6A5Q - chains B and E of the 4 polymer chains in the assembly; structure by X-ray diffraction, 2.00 A resolution.

[Chain B]
Molecule: 14-3-3 protein beta/alpha
Source organism: Homo sapiens
Reference sequence: P31946 (1433B_HUMAN); residues 1-246 here = UniProt positions 1-246
Amino-acid sequence (250 residues; each row starts with the number of its first residue; numbers below 1 keep their minus sign (Gly-3 is residue -3)):
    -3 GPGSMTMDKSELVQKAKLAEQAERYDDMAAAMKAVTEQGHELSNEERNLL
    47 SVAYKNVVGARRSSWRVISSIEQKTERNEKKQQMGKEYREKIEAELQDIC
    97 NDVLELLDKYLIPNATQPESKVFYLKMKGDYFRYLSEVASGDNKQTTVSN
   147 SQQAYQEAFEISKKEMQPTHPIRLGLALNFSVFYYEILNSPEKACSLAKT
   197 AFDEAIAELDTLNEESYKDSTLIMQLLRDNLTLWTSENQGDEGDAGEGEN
Not modelled in the structure: -3 to 2, 235-246
Construct notes: expression tag (-3 to 0)
Swiss-Prot annotation at these positions:
  - site (Interaction with phosphoserine on interacting protein): Arg58, Arg129
  - modified residue: Met1 (N-acetylmethionine), Thr2 (N-acetylthreonine), Lys5 (N6-acetyllysine), Lys51 (N6-acetyllysine), Ser60 (Phosphoserine), Lys70 (N6-acetyllysine), Tyr84 (3'-nitrotyrosine), Tyr106 (3'-nitrotyrosine), Lys117 (N6-acetyllysine), Ser186 (Phosphoserine), Ser232 (Phosphoserine)
  - cross-link: Lys51 (Glycyl lysine isopeptide (Lys-Gly) (interchain with G-Cter in SUMO2))
  - natural variant: Val99 (V99I: Found in a renal cell carcinoma sample)
Residues lining bound ligands: malonic acid (MLA): Phe198, Thr217, Met220, Gln221, Arg224

[Chain E]
Molecule: TFEB  pS211-peptide
Amino-acid sequence (15 residues; numbered -1 to 13; the number before each row is that of its first residue; numbers below 1 keep their minus sign (Leu-1 is residue -1)):
    -1 LVGVTSSSCPADLTQ
Not modelled in the structure: -1 to 0
Modified positions: Ser6 (phosphoserine; SEP)

[How chain B and chain E interact]
Pairs across the interface - 39 pairs, chain B then chain E:
  Asn40(B) with Gln13(E), hydrogen bond (backbone-side chain)
  Arg43(B) with Gln13(E), hydrogen bond
  Asn44(B) with Asp10(E); Leu11(E), hydrogen bond (side chain-backbone); Gln13(E), hydrogen bond
  Ser47(B) with Ala9(E), hydrogen bond (side chain-backbone)
  Val48(B) with Ala9(E), hydrophobic; Asp10(E)
  Lys51(B) with Ser6(E); Ala9(E)
  Arg58(B) with Ser6(E)
  Glu115(B) with Gln13(E)
  Phe119(B) with Gln13(E)
  Lys122(B) with Cys7(E)
  Arg129(B) with Ser6(E)
  Tyr130(B) with Ser6(E)
  Pro167(B) with Leu11(E); Thr12(E)
  Ile168(B) with Leu11(E), hydrophobic; Gln13(E)
  Gly171(B) with Cys7(E)
  Leu174(B) with Ser5(E); Ser6(E); Cys7(E)
  Asn175(B) with Ser6(E); Cys7(E), hydrogen bond (side chain-backbone)
  Val178(B) with Ser5(E)
  Glu182(B) with Ser4(E), hydrogen bond
  Glu211(B) with Thr12(E), hydrogen bond (backbone-side chain)
  Ser212(B) with Thr12(E)
  Asp215(B) with Asp10(E); Leu11(E); Thr12(E), hydrogen bond (side chain-backbone)
  Leu222(B) with Ser5(E); Ser6(E)
  Asn226(B) with Ser4(E); Ser5(E), hydrogen bond (side chain-backbone)
  Leu229(B) with Thr3(E)
  Trp230(B) with Ser4(E), hydrogen bond
Interface residues without a listed pair, chain B (32 interface residues in all): Arg62, His166, Tyr181, Lys214, Leu218, Ile219
Interface residues without a listed pair, chain E (12 interface residues in all): Val2, Pro8

[Summary]
Chain B and chain E form an interface of 32 and 12 residues respectively, with 11 hydrogen bonds. Polar
contacts include Asn40(B)-Gln13(E), Arg43(B)-Gln13(E) and Asn44(B)-Leu11(E). Ligands of chain B: malonic acid.
Chain B is 14-3-3 protein beta/alpha (Homo sapiens) and chain E is TFEB  pS211-peptide; the structure,
Structure of 14-3-3 beta in complex with TFEB 14-3-3 binding motif, was determined by X-ray diffraction (same
publication as 6A5S).
